PDB entry 8XSA | X-ray diffraction, 2.60 A resolution | chains A and B of the 4 polymer chains in the assembly

# Chain A
Name: Aryl hydrocarbon receptor nuclear translocator
Organism: Homo sapiens
UniProt: P27540 (ARNT_HUMAN); residue numbers follow UniProt; this construct covers 85-465
Sequence (382 residues; each row starts with the number of its first residue):
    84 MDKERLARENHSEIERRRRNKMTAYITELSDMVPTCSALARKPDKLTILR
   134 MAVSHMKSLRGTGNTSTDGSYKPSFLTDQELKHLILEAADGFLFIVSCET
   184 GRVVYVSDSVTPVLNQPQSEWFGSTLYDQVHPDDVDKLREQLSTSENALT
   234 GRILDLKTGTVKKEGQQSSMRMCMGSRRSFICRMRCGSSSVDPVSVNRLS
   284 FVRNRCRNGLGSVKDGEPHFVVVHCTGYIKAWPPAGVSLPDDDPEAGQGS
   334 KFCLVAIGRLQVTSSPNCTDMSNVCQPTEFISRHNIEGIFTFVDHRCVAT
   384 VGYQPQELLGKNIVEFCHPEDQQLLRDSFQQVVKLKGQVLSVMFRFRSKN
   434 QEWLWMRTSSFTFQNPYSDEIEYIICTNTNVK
Unresolved in the structure: 122-124, 144-155, 228-256, 272-298, 345-359, 465
Sequence notes: initiating methionine (84)
Swiss-Prot annotation at these positions:
  - region: L167 to A171 (Mediates the transcription activity and dimerization of the AHR:ARNT complex)
  - mutagenesis: R91 (R91A: Diminishes DNA interaction), N93 (N93A: Diminishes DNA interaction), H94 (H94A: Severely diminishes DNA interaction), E98 (E98A: Severely diminishes DNA interaction), R99 (R99A: Diminishes DNA interaction), R101 (R101A: Severely diminishes DNA interaction), R102 (R102A: Severely diminishes DNA interaction)

# Chain B
Name: Aryl hydrocarbon receptor
Organism: Sus scrofa
UniProt: I3LF82 (I3LF82_PIG); residue numbers follow UniProt; this construct covers 26-413
Sequence (395 residues; numbered 25 to 419; the number before each row is that of its first residue):
    25 MIPAEGIKSNPSKRHRDRLNTELDRLASLLPFPQDVINKLDKLSVLRLSV
    75 SYLRAKSFFDVSLKSSPADRNGVQDNCRTKFREGLNLQEGEFLLQALNGF
   125 VLVVTTDALVFYASSTIQDYLGFQQSDVIHQSVYELIHTEDRAEFQRQLH
   175 WALNPSQCPDSGQRIDEASGLSQPAAYYNPEQLPPENSFMERCFVCRLRC
   225 LLDNSSGFLAMNFQGRLKYLHGQNKKGKDGSILPPQLALFAIATPLQPPS
   275 ILEIRTKNFIFRTKHKLDFTPTGCDAKGKIVLGYTEAELCMRGTGYQFIH
   325 AADMLYCAEYHVRMIKTGESGMIVFRLLTKDNRWTWVQSNARLVYKNGRP
   375 DYIIATQRPLTDEEGKEHLRKRTLKLPFMFATGEAVLYEHHHHHH
Unresolved in the structure: 25-32, 89-95, 175-212, 227-230, 251-255, 414-419
Sequence notes: initiating methionine (25); expression tag (414-419)
Residues lining bound ligands: 2-(3-oxidanyl-1H-indol-2-yl)indol-3-one (A1LWK): T287, H289, F293, P295, L306, L313, G319, Y320, F322, I323, C331, Y334, H335, S344, I347, F349, L351, S363, A365, A379, Q381
Reported in the primary citation:
  - binding site for 2-(3-oxidanyl-1H-indol-2-yl)indol-3-one: H289, F293, G319, C331, F349, L351, S363, A379, Q381
  - contacts within the chain: Y330-L398 (hydrogen bond), Y330-L400 (hydrogen bond)
  - mutagenesis - H289A, F293A, H324A, Y330E, Y330R, F349A, L351A, R396E: decreased signaling
  - mutagenesis - Y330A: decreased signaling in response to Tapinarof, FICZ, and Indirubin
  - mutagenesis - R396E: decreased localization
  - allosteric site: D327, V348, F349, R396 (proposed by the authors, not directly observed)

# Interface between chain A and chain B
Pairs across the interface (200):
  R101(A) with L67(B)
  K104(A) with Q155(B)
  M105(A) with L67(B); L70(B), hydrophobic
  Y108(A) with L67(B); L70(B), hydrophobic; R71(B); V74(B); H154(B)
  E111(A) with V74(B); R78(B), salt bridge; H154(B), salt bridge
  L112(A) with L70(B), hydrophobic; V74(B), hydrophobic; L77(B), hydrophobic
  D114(A) with N248(B); K250(B), salt bridge
  M115(A) with L77(B), hydrophobic; R78(B); Q247(B); N248(B)
  V116(A) with L77(B), hydrophobic
  S120(A) with K250(B)
  L129(A) with H39(B); R42(B); L43(B), hydrophobic; E46(B)
  L132(A) with E46(B); L50(B), hydrophobic; L70(B), hydrophobic
  R133(A) with E46(B), salt bridge
  V136(A) with E46(B); R49(B); L50(B), hydrophobic; L53(B)
  H138(A) with L77(B)
  M139(A) with L50(B), hydrophobic; L53(B); L54(B), hydrophobic; S73(B); L77(B), hydrophobic
  K140(A) with L53(B)
  L142(A) with Y76(B), hydrogen bond (backbone-side chain); L77(B), hydrophobic; K80(B)
  R143(A) with L53(B), hydrogen bond (side chain-backbone); L54(B), hydrogen bond (side chain-backbone); P55(B); Y76(B)
  P156(A) with P55(B); P57(B)
  S157(A) with P55(B)
  F158(A) with P55(B); F56(B), hydrophobic; S75(B); Y76(B); A79(B), hydrophobic; Y136(B), hydrophobic
  L159(A) with F83(B), hydrophobic; Y136(B)
  D161(A) with N110(B); L111(B); Q112(B); E113(B), hydrogen bond (side chain-backbone); G114(B), hydrogen bond (side chain-backbone); E115(B), hydrogen bond (side chain-backbone)
  Q162(A) with L87(B)
  E163(A) with K80(B), salt bridge; F83(B); L87(B)
  L164(A) with G114(B); E115(B); L118(B), hydrophobic
  K165(A) with E113(B), salt bridge; G114(B); L117(B)
  H166(A) with F83(B); S86(B), hydrogen bond; L87(B)
  L167(A) with F83(B), hydrophobic; Y136(B), hydrophobic; F264(B), hydrophobic
  I168(A) with G114(B); L117(B), hydrophobic; L118(B); L121(B), hydrophobic; V125(B), hydrophobic; I266(B)
  L169(A) with R240(B)
  E170(A) with R240(B), hydrogen bond (backbone-side chain); K242(B), salt bridge
  A171(A) with G239(B); R240(B); F264(B); A265(B); I266(B), hydrophobic
  A172(A) with Q238(B); R240(B); I266(B), hydrophobic
  D173(A) with R240(B), salt bridge
  L176(A) with F116(B), hydrophobic; L117(B), hydrophobic
  V187(A) with F105(B), hydrophobic; R106(B), hydrogen bond (backbone-side chain)
  Y188(A) with R106(B); L109(B), hydrophobic; N110(B), hydrogen bond; E113(B), hydrogen bond
  S190(A) with E113(B)
  D191(A) with G96(B); E113(B)
  Q201(A) with G96(B); V97(B); Q98(B), hydrogen bond (side chain-backbone)
  S202(A) with Q98(B); C101(B)
  F205(A) with C101(B), hydrophobic; R106(B)
  E223(A) with K354(B), salt bridge
  R260(A) with Q119(B), hydrogen bond (side chain-backbone); A120(B), hydrogen bond (side chain-backbone); N122(B)
  T309(A) with A120(B)
  Y311(A) with F116(B); Q119(B); A120(B)
  W315(A) with F105(B), hydrophobic
  P317(A) with F105(B); L109(B), hydrophobic
  A318(A) with Q112(B)
  V320(A) with F105(B); G108(B); L109(B); Q112(B)
  S321(A) with F105(B)
  L322(A) with F105(B), hydrophobic
  P323(A) with K104(B)
  D326(A) with T103(B), hydrogen bond; K104(B); F105(B), hydrogen bond (side chain-backbone)
  P327(A) with T103(B)
  E328(A) with F105(B)
  V338(A) with F116(B), hydrophobic; A120(B)
  I340(A) with L117(B); A120(B), hydrophobic; L121(B), hydrophobic
  R342(A) with L121(B); I266(B)
  I364(A) with F402(B), hydrophobic; A405(B), hydrophobic
  R366(A) with I323(B), hydrogen bond (side chain-backbone); H324(B); A325(B); M328(B)
  F373(A) with V410(B)
  T374(A) with A409(B); V410(B), hydrogen bond (backbone-backbone)
  F375(A) with H324(B); A325(B), hydrophobic; W358(B), hydrophobic; G407(B); E408(B); A409(B), hydrophobic
  V376(A) with G407(B); E408(B), hydrogen bond (backbone-backbone)
  D377(A) with T406(B)
  H378(A) with T406(B), hydrogen bond; G407(B); E408(B), salt bridge
  P388(A) with E408(B)
  Q389(A) with E408(B)
  L392(A) with E408(B); A409(B), hydrophobic
  G393(A) with Y412(B)
  F444(A) with F402(B), hydrophobic
  F446(A) with Y320(B), hydrophobic; M328(B); L329(B), hydrophobic; A332(B), hydrophobic
  N448(A) with D292(B), hydrogen bond (side chain-backbone); T318(B); Y320(B)
  P449(A) with Y320(B); A332(B); H335(B); V336(B), hydrophobic; I339(B)
  Y450(A) with L291(B); D292(B); H335(B); I339(B), hydrophobic
  E455(A) with T318(B), hydrogen bond; Y320(B); Q321(B), hydrogen bond (backbone-side chain)
  Y456(A) with Y320(B), hydrogen bond (side chain-backbone); Q321(B); M328(B), hydrogen bond
  I458(A) with M328(B), hydrophobic; F402(B), hydrophobic
Interface residues without a listed pair, chain A (95 interface residues in all): I109, K128, A135, T160, I178, T194, P200, M257, G310, K313, G319, A339, I372, S451
Interface residues without a listed pair, chain B (94 interface residues in all): L47, L72, F82, V127, Y144, Q149, I153, G246

# Overview
Chain A and chain B form an interface of 95 and 94 residues respectively, with 25 hydrogen bonds and 10 salt
bridges. Polar contacts include E111(A)-R78(B), E111(A)-H154(B) and D114(A)-K250(B). From the paper: a binding
site for 2-(3-oxidanyl-1H-indol-2-yl)indol-3-one at H289(B), F293(B) and G319(B) among others; H289A, F293A
and H324A of chain B, among others, reduce signaling; 9 substitutions were tested in all.
Chain A is Aryl hydrocarbon receptor nuclear translocator (Homo sapiens) and chain B is Aryl hydrocarbon
receptor (Sus scrofa); the structure, Crystal structure of the DNA-bound AHR-ARNT heterodimer in complex with
Indigo, was determined by X-ray diffraction, deposited together with 8XS6, 8XS7, 8XS8, 8XS9 and 8XSB.
